5PGY - chains A and B; structure by X-ray diffraction, 2.07 A resolution.

[Chain A (and B)]
Protein: Corticosteroid 11-beta-dehydrogenase isozyme 1
Source organism: Homo sapiens
Notes: EC 1.1.1.146; chain B of this document is another copy of the same molecule, construct and numbering; everything in this record applies to it too
Reference sequence: P28845 (DHI1_HUMAN); residues 24-292 here = UniProt positions 24-292
Chain sequence (286 residues; row label = number of the first residue in the row):
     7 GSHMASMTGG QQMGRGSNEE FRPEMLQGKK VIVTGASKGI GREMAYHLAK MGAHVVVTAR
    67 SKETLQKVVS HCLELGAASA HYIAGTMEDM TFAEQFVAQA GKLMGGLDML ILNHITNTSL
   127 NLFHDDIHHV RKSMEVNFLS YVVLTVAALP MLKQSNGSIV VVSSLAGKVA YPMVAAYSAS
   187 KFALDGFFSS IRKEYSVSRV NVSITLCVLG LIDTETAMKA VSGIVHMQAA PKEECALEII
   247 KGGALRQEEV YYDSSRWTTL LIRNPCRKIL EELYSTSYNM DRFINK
Disordered / not traced: 7-25, 289-292 (chain B: 7-10, 289-292)
Differences from the reference sequence: expression tag (7-23); engineered mutation Arg262 (Leu in P28845), Glu278 (Phe in P28845)
Small-molecule neighbours:
  - 8KG (2-[(5R,7S)-6-hydroxy-2-phenyladamantan-2-yl]-1-(3-hydroxyazetidin-1-yl)ethan-1-one): Ile121, Thr124, Leu126, Ser170, Leu171, Ala172, Tyr177, Val180, Tyr183, Leu215, Gly216, Leu217, Thr222, Ala223, Ala226, Val227
  - NADP (NAP; NADP nicotinamide-adenine-dinucleotide phosphate): Gly41, Ala42, Ser43, Lys44, Gly45, Ile46, Gly47, Ala65, Arg66, Ser67, Gly91, Thr92, Met93, Glu94, Asn119, His120, Ile121, Thr122, Asn123, Val142, Tyr147, Val168, Ser169, Ser170, Tyr183, Lys187, Leu215, Gly216, Leu217, Ile218, Thr220, Thr222, Ala223
UniProt features mapped onto this chain:
  - active site: Tyr183 (Proton acceptor)
  - binding site (NADP(+)): Thr92, Met93, Asn119 to Ile121, Tyr183 to Lys187, Ile218 to Thr222
  - binding site (substrate): Ser170
  - glycosylation (N-linked (GlcNAc...) asparagine): Asn123, Asn162, Asn207
  - natural variant: Val148 (V148E: In a breast cancer sample)
  - mutagenesis: Glu25 to Glu26 (Inverted topology. Reduced Vmax; No effect on topology. Reduced Vmax; Reduced Vmax), Glu25 (E25K/Q: No effect on activity), Glu26 (E26K: No effect on activity), Lys35 to Lys36 (Complete loss of activity)

[How chain A and chain B interact]
Contacting residue pairs (125):
  Met96(A) with Arg137(B)
  Leu128(A) with Glu200(B); Ser204(B)
  Phe129(A) with Val148(B), hydrophobic; Val152(B), hydrophobic; Phe193(B), hydrophobic; Ile197(B), hydrophobic; Glu200(B), hydrogen bond (backbone-side chain)
  His130(A) with Val152(B)
  Asp131(A) with Val152(B)
  Ile133(A) with Leu145(B), hydrophobic; Val148(B), hydrophobic; Val149(B), hydrophobic
  Val136(A) with Phe144(B), hydrophobic; Leu145(B), hydrophobic
  Arg137(A) with Met96(B); Glu141(B), salt bridge; Leu145(B)
  Met140(A) with Met140(B), hydrophobic; Phe144(B), hydrophobic
  Glu141(A) with Arg137(B), salt bridge
  Phe144(A) with Val136(B), hydrophobic; Met140(B), hydrophobic; Ala185(B), hydrophobic
  Leu145(A) with Ile133(B), hydrophobic; Val136(B), hydrophobic; Arg137(B)
  Val148(A) with Phe129(B), hydrophobic; Ile133(B), hydrophobic
  Val149(A) with Ile133(B), hydrophobic
  Val152(A) with Phe129(B), hydrophobic; His130(B); Asp131(B)
  Leu171(A) with Tyr280(B)
  Lys174(A) with Arg273(B)
  Val175(A) with Arg273(B); Glu277(B); Tyr280(B), hydrophobic
  Ala176(A) with Ser195(B); Lys199(B); Glu277(B), hydrogen bond (backbone-side chain)
  Tyr177(A) with Ser196(B), hydrogen bond (backbone-side chain); Tyr280(B)
  Pro178(A) with Ser196(B); Lys199(B); Glu200(B)
  Met179(A) with Glu200(B), hydrogen bond (backbone-side chain)
  Val180(A) with Ser196(B)
  Ala181(A) with Phe193(B); Ser196(B), hydrogen bond (backbone-side chain); Ile197(B), hydrophobic
  Ser184(A) with Gly192(B)
  Ala185(A) with Phe144(B), hydrophobic; Ala189(B); Phe193(B), hydrophobic
  Phe188(A) with Phe188(B); Asp191(B); Gly192(B); Arg273(B)
  Ala189(A) with Ala185(B)
  Asp191(A) with Phe188(B)
  Gly192(A) with Ser184(B), hydrogen bond (backbone-side chain); Phe188(B)
  Phe193(A) with Phe129(B), hydrophobic; Ala181(B); Ala185(B), hydrophobic
  Ser195(A) with Ala176(B)
  Ser196(A) with Tyr177(B), hydrogen bond (side chain-backbone); Pro178(B); Val180(B); Ala181(B), hydrogen bond (side chain-backbone); Ser184(B), hydrogen bond
  Ile197(A) with Phe129(B), hydrophobic; Ala181(B), hydrophobic
  Lys199(A) with Ala176(B); Pro178(B)
  Glu200(A) with Asn127(B); Leu128(B); Phe129(B), hydrogen bond (side chain-backbone); Pro178(B); Met179(B), hydrogen bond (side chain-backbone)
  Ser204(A) with Leu128(B)
  Ser228(A) with Arg288(B), hydrogen bond (backbone-side chain)
  Gly229(A) with Asn285(B), hydrogen bond (backbone-side chain); Arg288(B), hydrogen bond (backbone-side chain)
  Ile230(A) with Tyr284(B); Asn285(B), hydrogen bond (backbone-backbone); Arg288(B)
  Val231(A) with Ser283(B)
  Met233(A) with Ser283(B)
  Trp263(A) with Leu279(B), hydrophobic
  Thr264(A) with Leu276(B); Tyr280(B), hydrogen bond
  Leu267(A) with Cys272(B); Ile275(B), hydrophobic; Leu276(B), hydrophobic; Leu279(B), hydrophobic
  Ile268(A) with Leu276(B), hydrophobic
  Asn270(A) with Asn270(B)
  Cys272(A) with Leu267(B)
  Arg273(A) with Lys174(B); Val175(B); Phe188(B)
  Ile275(A) with Leu267(B), hydrophobic
  Leu276(A) with Thr264(B); Leu267(B), hydrophobic; Ile268(B), hydrophobic
  Glu277(A) with Val175(B); Ala176(B), hydrogen bond (side chain-backbone)
  Leu279(A) with Trp263(B)
  Tyr280(A) with Leu171(B); Val175(B), hydrophobic; Tyr177(B); Thr264(B), hydrogen bond
  Ser283(A) with Val231(B); His232(B), hydrogen bond (backbone-backbone); Met233(B)
  Tyr284(A) with Tyr177(B); Pro178(B), hydrogen bond (side chain-backbone); Met179(B), hydrophobic; Ile230(B); Val231(B), hydrophobic
  Asn285(A) with Gly229(B), hydrogen bond (side chain-backbone); Ile230(B), hydrogen bond (backbone-backbone); His232(B)
Also at the interface, not in a pair above, chain A (61 interface residues in all): Asn127, Ala182, Met286, Arg288
Also at the interface, not in a pair above, chain B (61 interface residues in all): Ala182, Met286

[Summary]
Chain A and chain B each contribute 61 residues to their interface; the contacts include 22 hydrogen bonds and
2 salt bridges. Polar pairs include Arg137(A)-Glu141(B), Phe129(A)-Glu200(B) and Ala176(A)-Glu277(B). Bound to
chain A: NADP and compound 8KG.
Both chains are Corticosteroid 11-beta-dehydrogenase isozyme 1 (Homo sapiens). Entry 5PGY (Crystal structure
of 11BETA-HSD1 double mutant (L262R, F278E) complexed with
2-[(5R,7S)-6-hydroxy-2-phenyladamantan-2-yl]-1-(3-hydroxyazetidin-1-yl)ethan-1-one (bms-816336)) was
determined by X-ray diffraction, deposited together with 5PGU, 5PGV, 5PGW, 5PGX and 5PGZ.
